PDB entry 3VAL | X-ray diffraction, 2.50 A resolution | chains A and D of the 8 polymer chains in the assembly

# Chain A (and D)
Name: Splicing factor U2AF 65 kDa subunit
From: Homo sapiens
Notes: fragment: RNA Binding Domains 1 and 2; chain D of this document is another copy of the same molecule, construct and numbering; everything in this record applies to it too
Reference sequence: P26368 (U2AF2_HUMAN); residue numbers follow UniProt; this construct covers 148-237, 258-336
Amino-acid sequence (174 residues; numbered 143 to 336; 20 numbers in that range are skipped by the numbering (no residue carries them; nothing is unmodelled there); the number before each row is that of its first residue):
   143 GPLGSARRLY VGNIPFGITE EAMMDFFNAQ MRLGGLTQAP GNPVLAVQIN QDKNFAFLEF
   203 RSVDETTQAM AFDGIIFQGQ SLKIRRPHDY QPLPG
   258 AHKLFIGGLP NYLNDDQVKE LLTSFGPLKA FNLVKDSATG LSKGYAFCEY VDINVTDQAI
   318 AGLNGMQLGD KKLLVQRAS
Construct notes: expression tag (143-147)
Residues lining bound ligands: 1,4-diethylene dioxide (DIO): Pro-144, Leu-145, Gly-146, Ala-148, Tyr-232, Gln-233, Pro-234, Leu-235
What the authors report for this chain:
  - specificity-determining residues: Asp-293, Lys-328, Lys-329 (proposed by the authors, not directly observed)
  - mutagenesis - D293N/K329Q/L331K/Q333E: unchanged binding to 5'-4rU
  - mutagenesis - D293N/K329Q/L331K/Q333E: increased binding to 3'-4rU
  - mutagenesis - K260A/N289A (36-fold), F304A (73-fold): decreased binding to poly-rU RNA (citing earlier work)

# How chain A and chain D interact
Residue-residue contacts - 4 pairs, chain A then chain D:
  Gly-322(A) with Lys-329(D), hydrogen bond (backbone-side chain)
  Met-323(A) with Lys-329(D)
  Lys-329(A) with Gly-322(D), hydrogen bond (side chain-backbone); Met-323(D)
Also at the interface, not in a pair above, chain A (4 interface residues in all): Asn-321
Also at the interface, not in a pair above, chain D (4 interface residues in all): Asn-321

# Summary
The chain A/chain D interface involves 4 residues from each chain, with 2 hydrogen bonds. The hydrogen-bonded
pair is Gly-322(A)/Lys-329(D). Bound to chain A: 1,4-diethylene dioxide. The paper reports that K260A/N289A
and F304A of chain A reduce binding to poly-rU RNA; specificity determinants Asp-293(A), Lys-328(A) and
Lys-329(A).
Both chains are Splicing factor U2AF 65 kDa subunit (Homo sapiens). Entry 3VAL (Structure of U2AF65 variant
with BrU5C1 DNA) was determined by X-ray diffraction (same publication as 3VAF, 3VAG, 3VAH, 3VAI, 3VAJ, 3VAK
and 3VAM).
